3TL0 - chains A and B; structure by X-ray diffraction, 2.05 A resolution.

Chain A:
Protein: Tyrosine-protein phosphatase non-receptor type 11
Organism: Homo sapiens
Notes: EC 3.1.3.48; fragment: N-terminal SH2 domain
Reference sequence: Q06124 (PTN11_HUMAN); residue numbers follow UniProt; this construct covers 1-106
Chain sequence (109 residues; numbered -2 to 106; the number before each row is that of its first residue; numbers below 1 keep their minus sign (Gly-2 is residue -2)):
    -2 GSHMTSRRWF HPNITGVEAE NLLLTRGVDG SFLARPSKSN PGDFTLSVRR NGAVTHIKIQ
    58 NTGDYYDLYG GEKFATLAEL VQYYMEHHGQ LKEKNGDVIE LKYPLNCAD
Unresolved in the structure: -2 to 4, 104-106
Sequence notes: expression tag (-2 to 0)

Chain B:
Protein: RLNpYAQLWHR peptide
Chain sequence (10 residues; each row starts with the number of its first residue):
   199 RLNYAQLWHR
Unresolved in the structure: 199, 207-208
Modified / non-standard residues: Tyr202 (o-phosphotyrosine; PTR)

Chain A / chain B interface:
Contacting residue pairs (23):
  Gly13(A) with Leu200(B)
  Glu17(A) with Leu200(B)
  Arg32(A) with Tyr202(B)
  Ser34(A) with Tyr202(B)
  Lys35(A) with Tyr202(B)
  Ser36(A) with Tyr202(B)
  Thr42(A) with Tyr202(B)
  Thr52(A) with Asn201(B); Ala203(B)
  His53(A) with Leu200(B); Asn201(B), hydrogen bond (backbone-backbone); Tyr202(B); Ala203(B), hydrogen bond (backbone-backbone)
  Ile54(A) with Leu205(B), hydrophobic
  Lys55(A) with Tyr202(B)
  Lys89(A) with Leu205(B); Trp206(B), hydrogen bond (backbone-backbone)
  Glu90(A) with Ala203(B); Gln204(B); Trp206(B)
  Lys91(A) with Gln204(B), hydrogen bond (backbone-backbone)
  Ile96(A) with Ala203(B), hydrophobic; Leu205(B), hydrophobic
Also at the interface, not in a pair above, chain A (20 interface residues in all): Val14, Pro33, Val51, Leu65, Leu88

Overview:
20 residues of chain A face 7 of chain B across their interface; the contacts include 4 hydrogen bonds.
Main-chain hydrogen bonds include His53(A)-Asn201(B), His53(A)-Ala203(B) and Lys89(A)-Trp206(B).
Chain A is Tyrosine-protein phosphatase non-receptor type 11 (Homo sapiens) and chain B is RLNpYAQLWHR
peptide; the structure, Structure of SHP2 N-SH2 domain in complex with RLNpYAQLWHR peptide, was determined by
X-ray diffraction together with 3TKZ from the same study.
